Entry 8OZ3 (X-ray diffraction, 3.10 A resolution); this record covers chains B and C of the 3 polymer chains in the assembly.

== Chain B ==
Name: Single chain Fv
From: Homo sapiens
Amino-acid sequence (216 residues; numbered 2 to 217; the number before each row is that of its first residue):
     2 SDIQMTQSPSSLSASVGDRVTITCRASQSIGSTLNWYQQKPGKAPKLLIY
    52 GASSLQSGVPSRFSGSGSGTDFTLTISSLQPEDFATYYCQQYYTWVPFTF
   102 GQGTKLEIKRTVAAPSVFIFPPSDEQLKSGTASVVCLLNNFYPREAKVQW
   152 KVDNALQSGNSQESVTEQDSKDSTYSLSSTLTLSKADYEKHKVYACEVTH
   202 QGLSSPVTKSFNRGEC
Disordered / not traced: 111-217
Cystine bridges: C25-C90

== Chain C ==
Name: Tumor necrosis factor receptor superfamily member 9
From: Homo sapiens
UniProtKB: Q07011 (TNR9_HUMAN); residues 24-160 here = UniProt positions 24-160
Amino-acid sequence (141 residues; each row starts with the number of its first residue):
    24 LQDPCSNCPAGTFCDNNRNQICSPCPPNSFSSAGGQRTCDICRQCKGVFR
    74 TRKECSSTSNAECDCTPGFHCLGAGCSMCEQDCKQGQELTKKGCKDCSFG
   124 TFNDQKRGICRPWTDCSLDGKSVLVQGTKERDVVCGPGSLG
Disordered / not traced: 24-25, 162-164
Cystine bridges: C28-C37, C31-C45, C48-C62, C65-C78, C68-C86, C88-C102, C94-C99, C106-C117, C120-C133, C139-C158
Sequence notes: conflict S121 (Cys in Q07011), D138 (Asn in Q07011), Q149 (Asn in Q07011); expression tag (161-164)
Swiss-Prot annotation at these positions:
  - natural variant: G109 (G109S: In IMD109; uncertain significance)

== How chain B and chain C interact ==
Residue-residue contacts - 21 pairs, chain B then chain C:
  Q29(B) with D63(C); I64(C), hydrogen bond (side chain-backbone)
  S33(B) with S100(C)
  T34(B) with R66(C); S100(C)
  G52(B) with M101(C)
  S55(B) with M101(C)
  Y93(B) with F72(C), hydrophobic; S100(C), hydrogen bond (side chain-backbone)
  Y94(B) with F53(C); I64(C), hydrogen bond (side chain-backbone); C65(C); R66(C), hydrogen bond (side chain-backbone); Q67(C), hydrogen bond (backbone-backbone); N83(C), hydrogen bond
  T95(B) with Q67(C)
  W96(B) with Q67(C), hydrogen bond (backbone-side chain); K69(C), hydrogen bond (side chain-backbone); F72(C)
  V97(B) with Q67(C), hydrogen bond (backbone-side chain); K69(C)
Also at the interface, not in a pair above, chain B (15 interface residues in all): S2, D3, I4, Y51, S54
Also at the interface, not in a pair above, chain C (14 interface residues in all): G70, V71, A97

== In short ==
The interface between chain B and chain C involves 15 residues on one side and 14 on the other; the contacts
include 9 hydrogen bonds. Polar pairs include Q29(B)-I64(C), Y93(B)-S100(C) and Y94(B)-I64(C).
Here chain B is Single chain Fv and chain C is Tumor necrosis factor receptor superfamily member 9, both from
Homo sapiens. Entry 8OZ3 (Crystal structure of scFv ATOR 1017 bound to human 4-1BB) was determined by X-ray
diffraction.
